6BUX - chains A and B; structure by X-ray diffraction, 1.86 A resolution.

Chain A:
Protein: Apolipoprotein B mRNA editing enzyme catalytic subunit 3G catalytic domain
Organism: Homo sapiens
Chain sequence (199 residues; numbered 186 to 384; the number before each row is that of its first residue):
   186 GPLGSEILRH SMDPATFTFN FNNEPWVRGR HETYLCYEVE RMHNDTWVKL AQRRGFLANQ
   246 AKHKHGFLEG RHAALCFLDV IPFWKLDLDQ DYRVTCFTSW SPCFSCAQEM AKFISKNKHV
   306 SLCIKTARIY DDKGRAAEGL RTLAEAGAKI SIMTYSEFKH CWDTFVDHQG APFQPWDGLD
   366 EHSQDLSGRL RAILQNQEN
Disordered / not traced: 186-193, 384
Bound ions: Zn2+: His257, Cys288, Cys291
Reported in the primary citation:
  - binding site for the 9-nt DNA strand (chain B): Trp211, Arg213, Arg215, His216, Thr218, Asn244, His257, Ala258, Ser286, Tyr315, Asp316, Asp317, Arg374
  - contacts within the chain: Phe289-Asp317 (hydrogen bond)
  - Zn2+ coordination: His257, Cys288, Cys291
  - specificity-determining residues: His216, Asp316, Asp317
  - conformationally variable residues (loop rearrangement, side-chain flip): Trp211, His216, Tyr315, Asp316, Asp317
  - mutagenesis - W211A: abolished catalytic activity (citing earlier work)

Chain B:
Molecule: 9-nt DNA strand
Sequence (9 nucleotides; row label = number of the first residue in the row; numbers below 1 keep their minus sign (DA-5 is residue -5)):
    -5 AATCCCAAA

Interface between chain A and chain B:
Residue-residue contacts (31):
  Trp211(A) with DT-3(B), stacking on the base; DC-2(B), sugar contact
  Val212(A) with DC-2(B), phosphate contact
  Arg213(A) with DC-2(B), salt bridge to the phosphate; DC-1(B), phosphate contact
  Gly214(A) with DC-1(B), hydrogen bond to the phosphate
  Arg215(A) with DC0(B), phosphate contact
  His216(A) with DC-1(B), salt bridge to the phosphate; DC0(B), salt bridge to the phosphate; DA1(B), hydrogen bond to the sugar
  Glu217(A) with DC0(B), sugar contact
  Thr218(A) with DC0(B), hydrogen bond to the sugar
  Asn244(A) with DC0(B), hydrogen bond to the phosphate; DA1(B), phosphate contact
  Ala246(A) with DA1(B), phosphate contact
  Lys247(A) with DA1(B), hydrogen bond to the phosphate; DA2(B), salt bridge to the phosphate
  His248(A) with DA2(B), salt bridge to the phosphate
  His257(A) with DC0(B), stacking on the base
  Ala258(A) with DC0(B), hydrogen bond to the base
  Trp285(A) with DC-1(B), sugar contact; DC0(B), base contact
  Ser286(A) with DC0(B), hydrogen bond to the base
  Pro287(A) with DC0(B), base contact
  Cys288(A) with DC0(B), base contact
  Tyr315(A) with DC-1(B), phosphate contact; DC0(B), hydrogen bond to the phosphate
  Asp316(A) with DC-2(B), base contact; DC-1(B), hydrogen bond to the base
  Asp317(A) with DC-1(B), hydrogen bond to the base
  Lys318(A) with DC-1(B), hydrogen bond to the base
Also at the interface, not in a pair above, chain A (23 interface residues in all): Ile314

Summary:
23 residues of chain A and 6 residues of chain B are in contact; the contacts include 11 hydrogen bonds, 5
salt bridges and 2 aromatic stacking contacts. Polar pairs include Ala258(A)-DC0(B), Ser286(A)-DC0(B) and
Asp316(A)-DC-1(B). The paper reports a binding site for the 9-nt DNA strand (chain B) at Trp211(A), Arg213(A)
and Arg215(A) among others; W211A of chain A abolishes catalytic activity.
Here chain A is Apolipoprotein B mRNA editing enzyme catalytic subunit 3G catalytic domain (Homo sapiens) and
chain B is a 9-nt DNA strand. Entry 6BUX (Crystal structure of APOBEC3G catalytic domain complex with
substrate ssdna) was determined by X-ray diffraction.
